Entry 4A0H (X-ray diffraction, 2.81 A resolution); this record covers chains A and B.

Chain A (and B):
Protein: Adenosylmethionine-8-amino-7-oxononanoate aminotransferase
Source organism: Arabidopsis thaliana
Notes: chain B of this document is another copy of the same molecule, construct and numbering; everything in this record applies to it too
UniProtKB: B0F481 (B0F481_ARATH); residues 1-811 here correspond to UniProt positions 23-833 (UniProt number = residue number + 22)
Chain sequence (831 residues; row label = number of the first residue in the row; numbers below 1 keep their minus sign (Gly-19 is residue -19)):
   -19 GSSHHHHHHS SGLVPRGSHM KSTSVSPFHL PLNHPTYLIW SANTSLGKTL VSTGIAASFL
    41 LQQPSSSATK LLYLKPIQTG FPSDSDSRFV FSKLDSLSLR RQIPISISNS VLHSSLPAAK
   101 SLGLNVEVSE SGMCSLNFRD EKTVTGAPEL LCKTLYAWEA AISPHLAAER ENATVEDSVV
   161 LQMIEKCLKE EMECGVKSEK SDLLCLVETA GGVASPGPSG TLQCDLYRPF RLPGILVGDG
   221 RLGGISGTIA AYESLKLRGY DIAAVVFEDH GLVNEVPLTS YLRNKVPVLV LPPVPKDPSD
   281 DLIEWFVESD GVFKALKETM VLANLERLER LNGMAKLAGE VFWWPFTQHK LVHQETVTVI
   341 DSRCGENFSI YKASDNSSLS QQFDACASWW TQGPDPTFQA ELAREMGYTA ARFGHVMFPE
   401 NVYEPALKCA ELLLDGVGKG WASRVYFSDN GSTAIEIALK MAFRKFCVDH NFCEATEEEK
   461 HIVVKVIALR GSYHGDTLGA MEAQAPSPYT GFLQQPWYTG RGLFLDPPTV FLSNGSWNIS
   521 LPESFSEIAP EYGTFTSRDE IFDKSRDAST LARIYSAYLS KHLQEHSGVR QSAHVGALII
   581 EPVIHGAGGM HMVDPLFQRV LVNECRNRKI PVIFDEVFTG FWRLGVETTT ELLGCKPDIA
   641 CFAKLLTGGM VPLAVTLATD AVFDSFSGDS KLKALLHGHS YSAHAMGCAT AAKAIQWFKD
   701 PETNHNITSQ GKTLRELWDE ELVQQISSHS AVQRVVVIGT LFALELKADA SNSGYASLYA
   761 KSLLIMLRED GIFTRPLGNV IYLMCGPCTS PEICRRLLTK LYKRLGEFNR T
Unresolved in the structure: -19 to 6, 43-46, 173-181, 453-461, 525-533, 564-572, 748-760, 808-811 (chain B: -19 to 6, 44-46, 104-111, 173-181, 453-461, 523-533, 565-572, 747-761, 808-811)
Differences from the reference sequence: expression tag (-19 to 0)
Curated features (UniProtKB/Swiss-Prot):
  - binding site (ATP): Ser25 to Leu30, Asp75, Glu188 to Gly191, Glu248, Asp249, Pro496 to Tyr498, Glu523
  - binding site (Mg(2+)): Thr29, Asp66, Glu188
  - binding site (substrate): Thr59
  - binding site ((8S)-8-amino-7-oxononanoate): Trp369, Trp370, Tyr473, Lys644, Gly678, Arg775
  - binding site (pyridoxal 5'-phosphate): Gly431, Ser432, Asp615, His679, Ser680
  - site: Phe326 (Participates in the substrate recognition with KAPA and in a stacking interaction with the adenine ring of SAM)
  - modified residue: Lys644 (N6-(pyridoxal phosphate)lysine)
Covalent attachments: pyridoxal phosphate (PLP) linked to Lys644
Small-molecule neighbours:
  - 7-keto-8-aminopelargonic acid (KAP), molecule 1: Thr24, Thr59, Ala141, Ile142, Ser143, Pro144, Gly191, Ser195, Pro196
  - 7-keto-8-aminopelargonic acid (KAP), molecule 2: Arg221, Leu222, Gly223, Gly224, Ile225, Ser226, Asn254
  - 7-keto-8-aminopelargonic acid (KAP), molecule 3: Phe326, Trp369, Trp370, Tyr473, Asp476, Tyr489, Ala587, Arg775, Pro776, Leu777
  - 7-keto-8-aminopelargonic acid (KAP), molecule 4: Gly678, His679, Ser680
  - pyridoxal phosphate (PLP), molecule 1: Trp370, Asn430, Gly431, Ser432, Tyr473, His474, Gly475, Glu581, Asp615, Val617, Phe618
  - pyridoxal phosphate (PLP), molecule 2: Asp429, Gly678, His679, Ser680
What the authors report for this chain:
  - binding site for 7-keto-8-aminopelargonic acid: Thr24, Thr59, Ala141, Ile142, Ser143, Ser195, Leu222, Gly223, Ile225, Ser226, Phe326, Trp369, Trp370, Tyr473, Ala587, Gly678, His679, Ser680, Arg775, Leu777
  - binding site for l(+)-tartaric acid: Thr24, Lys28, Lys55, Asp66, Gly191
  - conformationally variable residues (side-chain flip): Trp369
  - mutagenesis - F326Y: unchanged catalytic activity
  - mutagenesis - F326Y: increased stability

Chain A / chain B interface:
Pairs across the interface - 371 pairs, chain A then chain B:
  Ala22(A) - Ser226(B)
  Asn23(A) - Leu222(B)
  Asn23(A) - Gly223(B)
  Thr24(A) - Leu222(B)
  His145(A) - Pro257(B)
  Leu146(A) - Leu252(B)
  Gly192(A) - Ser226(B)
  Val193(A) - Ser226(B)  hydrogen bond (backbone-side chain)
  Ala194(A) - Ser226(B)  hydrogen bond (backbone-side chain)
  Ser195(A) - Ser226(B)
  Pro196(A) - Ile225(B)
  Pro196(A) - Pro257(B)  hydrophobic
  Leu202(A) - Ile229(B)  hydrophobic
  Leu202(A) - Tyr261(B)  hydrophobic
  Arg208(A) - Ala391(B)  hydrogen bond (side chain-backbone)
  Arg208(A) - Arg392(B)
  Arg211(A) - Arg392(B)
  Leu222(A) - Asn23(B)
  Leu222(A) - Thr24(B)
  Leu222(A) - Ile142(B)  hydrophobic
  Gly223(A) - Asn23(B)
  Ile225(A) - Pro196(B)
  Ser226(A) - Ala22(B)
  Ser226(A) - Gly192(B)
  Ser226(A) - Val193(B)  hydrogen bond (side chain-backbone)
  Ser226(A) - Ala194(B)  hydrogen bond (side chain-backbone)
  Ser226(A) - Ser195(B)
  Ile229(A) - Leu202(B)  hydrophobic
  Ala230(A) - Ala230(B)
  Ala230(A) - Ala231(B)
  Ala230(A) - Ser234(B)
  Ala231(A) - Ala230(B)
  Glu233(A) - Ser234(B)  hydrogen bond
  Glu233(A) - Arg238(B)  salt bridge
  Glu233(A) - Arg384(B)  salt bridge
  Ser234(A) - Ala230(B)
  Ser234(A) - Glu233(B)  hydrogen bond
  Lys236(A) - Tyr388(B)
  Leu237(A) - Leu237(B)  hydrophobic
  Leu237(A) - Ala391(B)
  Arg238(A) - Glu233(B)  salt bridge
  Arg238(A) - Ala391(B)
  Gly239(A) - Tyr388(B)
  Gly239(A) - Ala391(B)
  Tyr240(A) - Tyr388(B)
  Asp241(A) - Tyr388(B)  hydrogen bond
  Asp241(A) - Arg392(B)  salt bridge
  Leu252(A) - Ile142(B)  hydrophobic
  Leu252(A) - Leu146(B)
  Pro257(A) - His145(B)
  Pro257(A) - Pro196(B)  hydrophobic
  Tyr261(A) - Leu202(B)  hydrophobic
  Tyr261(A) - Arg238(B)
  Tyr261(A) - Arg384(B)
  Arg263(A) - Glu381(B)  salt bridge
  Arg263(A) - Trp697(B)
  Arg263(A) - Thr703(B)
  Arg310(A) - Glu404(B)  salt bridge
  Arg310(A) - Leu407(B)
  Arg310(A) - Lys408(B)
  Arg310(A) - Glu411(B)  salt bridge
  Met314(A) - Val402(B)
  Met314(A) - Tyr403(B)
  Met314(A) - Glu404(B)
  Met314(A) - Leu407(B)  hydrophobic
  Leu317(A) - Leu407(B)  hydrophobic
  Leu317(A) - Glu411(B)
  Ala318(A) - Val402(B)  hydrophobic
  Gly319(A) - Arg424(B)  hydrogen bond (backbone-side chain)
  Glu320(A) - Ser423(B)
  Glu320(A) - Arg424(B)  hydrogen bond (backbone-side chain)
  Val321(A) - Ala410(B)  hydrophobic
  Val321(A) - Leu414(B)  hydrophobic
  Val321(A) - Ser423(B)
  Val321(A) - Arg424(B)
  Val321(A) - Val425(B)  hydrogen bond (backbone-backbone)
  Phe322(A) - Phe398(B)  hydrophobic
  Phe322(A) - Asn401(B)
  Phe322(A) - Val402(B)  hydrophobic
  Phe322(A) - Ala406(B)
  Phe322(A) - Leu407(B)
  Phe322(A) - Ala410(B)  hydrophobic
  Phe322(A) - Arg424(B)  hydrogen bond (backbone-side chain)
  Phe322(A) - Val425(B)
  Phe322(A) - Phe427(B)  hydrophobic
  Trp323(A) - Val425(B)  hydrogen bond (backbone-backbone)
  Trp323(A) - Tyr426(B)
  Trp323(A) - Met441(B)  hydrophobic
  Trp323(A) - Ala658(B)  hydrophobic
  Trp323(A) - Val662(B)
  Trp323(A) - Phe663(B)  hydrophobic
  Trp323(A) - Phe666(B)  hydrophobic
  Trp324(A) - Phe398(B)  hydrogen bond (side chain-backbone)
  Trp324(A) - Pro399(B)
  Trp324(A) - Glu400(B)
  Trp324(A) - Asn401(B)  hydrogen bond (side chain-backbone)
  Trp324(A) - Tyr426(B)
  Pro325(A) - Phe398(B)
  Pro325(A) - Pro399(B)
  Pro325(A) - Tyr426(B)
  Pro325(A) - His677(B)
  Pro325(A) - Gly678(B)
  Pro325(A) - Ser682(B)
  Phe326(A) - Leu675(B)  hydrogen bond (backbone-backbone)
  Phe326(A) - Leu676(B)
  Phe326(A) - His677(B)
  Phe326(A) - Gly678(B)
  Thr327(A) - Pro399(B)
  Thr327(A) - Ala674(B)
  Gln328(A) - Phe666(B)  hydrogen bond (side chain-backbone)
  Gln328(A) - Ser667(B)
  Gln328(A) - Gly668(B)  hydrogen bond (side chain-backbone)
  Gln328(A) - Ser670(B)
  Gln328(A) - Lys673(B)
  Gln328(A) - Ala674(B)
  His329(A) - Arg424(B)
  His329(A) - Phe663(B)
  Lys330(A) - Ser667(B)
  Lys330(A) - Gly668(B)
  Lys330(A) - Asp669(B)  salt bridge
  Leu331(A) - Asp669(B)
  Val332(A) - Glu400(B)
  Thr336(A) - Glu400(B)
  Val337(A) - Glu400(B)
  Thr338(A) - Glu400(B)  hydrogen bond (backbone-backbone)
  Thr338(A) - Asn401(B)  hydrogen bond
  Thr338(A) - Val402(B)  hydrogen bond (backbone-backbone)
  Val339(A) - Val402(B)  hydrophobic
  Ile340(A) - Phe393(B)
  Ile340(A) - Val402(B)  hydrogen bond (backbone-backbone)
  Ile340(A) - Tyr403(B)
  Asp341(A) - Arg392(B)  salt bridge
  Asp341(A) - Phe393(B)
  Ser342(A) - Arg392(B)
  Ser342(A) - Phe393(B)
  Arg343(A) - Ala391(B)
  Arg343(A) - Arg392(B)  hydrogen bond (backbone-backbone)
  Arg343(A) - Phe393(B)
  Arg343(A) - His395(B)  hydrogen bond (side chain-backbone)
  Arg343(A) - Val396(B)
  Phe348(A) - Val396(B)  hydrophobic
  Ser368(A) - His395(B)
  Ser368(A) - Val396(B)
  Ser368(A) - Met397(B)  hydrogen bond (side chain-backbone)
  Trp369(A) - Met397(B)  hydrophobic
  Trp369(A) - Pro399(B)  hydrophobic
  Trp369(A) - His679(B)
  Trp369(A) - Ser680(B)
  Trp369(A) - Ser682(B)
  Thr371(A) - His395(B)
  Thr371(A) - Ser680(B)
  Thr371(A) - Tyr681(B)
  Gln372(A) - His395(B)
  Gln379(A) - Ala390(B)  hydrogen bond (side chain-backbone)
  Gln379(A) - Ala391(B)  hydrogen bond (side chain-backbone)
  Gln379(A) - Gly394(B)
  Glu381(A) - Arg263(B)  salt bridge
  Ala383(A) - Gly387(B)
  Ala383(A) - Ala390(B)  hydrophobic
  Ala383(A) - Ala391(B)
  Arg384(A) - Glu233(B)  salt bridge
  Arg384(A) - Tyr261(B)
  Met386(A) - Met686(B)  hydrophobic
  Gly387(A) - Ala383(B)
  Tyr388(A) - Lys236(B)
  Tyr388(A) - Gly239(B)
  Tyr388(A) - Tyr240(B)
  Tyr388(A) - Asp241(B)  hydrogen bond
  Ala390(A) - Gln379(B)  hydrogen bond (backbone-side chain)
  Ala390(A) - Ala383(B)  hydrophobic
  Ala390(A) - Met650(B)
  Ala391(A) - Arg208(B)  hydrogen bond (backbone-side chain)
  Ala391(A) - Leu237(B)
  Ala391(A) - Arg238(B)
  Ala391(A) - Gly239(B)
  Ala391(A) - Gln379(B)  hydrogen bond (backbone-side chain)
  Ala391(A) - Ala383(B)
  Arg392(A) - Arg208(B)
  Arg392(A) - Arg211(B)
  Arg392(A) - Asp241(B)  salt bridge
  Arg392(A) - Asp341(B)  salt bridge
  Arg392(A) - Ser342(B)
  Arg392(A) - Arg343(B)  hydrogen bond (backbone-backbone)
  Phe393(A) - Ile340(B)
  Phe393(A) - Asp341(B)
  Phe393(A) - Ser342(B)
  Phe393(A) - Arg343(B)
  Gly394(A) - Gln379(B)
  Gly394(A) - Met650(B)
  His395(A) - Arg343(B)  hydrogen bond (backbone-side chain)
  His395(A) - Ser368(B)
  His395(A) - Thr371(B)
  His395(A) - Gln372(B)
  His395(A) - Gly649(B)
  Val396(A) - Arg343(B)
  Val396(A) - Phe348(B)  hydrophobic
  Val396(A) - Ser368(B)
  Met397(A) - Ser368(B)  hydrogen bond (backbone-side chain)
  Met397(A) - Trp369(B)
  Met397(A) - Phe773(B)  hydrophobic
  Met397(A) - Arg775(B)
  Phe398(A) - Phe322(B)  hydrophobic
  Phe398(A) - Trp324(B)
  Phe398(A) - Pro325(B)
  Pro399(A) - Trp324(B)
  Pro399(A) - Pro325(B)
  Pro399(A) - Thr327(B)
  Pro399(A) - Trp369(B)  hydrophobic
  Pro399(A) - Arg775(B)
  Glu400(A) - Trp324(B)
  Glu400(A) - Val332(B)
  Glu400(A) - Thr336(B)
  Glu400(A) - Val337(B)
  Glu400(A) - Thr338(B)  hydrogen bond (backbone-backbone)
  Glu400(A) - Arg775(B)  salt bridge
  Asn401(A) - Phe322(B)
  Asn401(A) - Trp324(B)  hydrogen bond (backbone-side chain)
  Asn401(A) - Thr338(B)  hydrogen bond
  Asn401(A) - Phe773(B)
  Val402(A) - Met314(B)  hydrophobic
  Val402(A) - Ala318(B)  hydrophobic
  Val402(A) - Phe322(B)  hydrophobic
  Val402(A) - Thr338(B)  hydrogen bond (backbone-backbone)
  Val402(A) - Val339(B)  hydrophobic
  Val402(A) - Ile340(B)  hydrogen bond (backbone-backbone)
  Tyr403(A) - Met314(B)
  Tyr403(A) - Ile340(B)
  Glu404(A) - Arg310(B)  salt bridge
  Glu404(A) - Met314(B)
  Ala406(A) - Phe322(B)
  Leu407(A) - Arg310(B)
  Leu407(A) - Met314(B)  hydrophobic
  Leu407(A) - Leu317(B)  hydrophobic
  Leu407(A) - Phe322(B)
  Lys408(A) - Arg310(B)
  Ala410(A) - Val321(B)  hydrophobic
  Ala410(A) - Phe322(B)  hydrophobic
  Glu411(A) - Arg310(B)  salt bridge
  Glu411(A) - Leu317(B)
  Leu414(A) - Val321(B)  hydrophobic
  Ser423(A) - Glu320(B)
  Ser423(A) - Val321(B)
  Arg424(A) - Gly319(B)  hydrogen bond (side chain-backbone)
  Arg424(A) - Glu320(B)  hydrogen bond (side chain-backbone)
  Arg424(A) - Val321(B)
  Arg424(A) - Phe322(B)  hydrogen bond (side chain-backbone)
  Arg424(A) - His329(B)
  Val425(A) - Val321(B)  hydrogen bond (backbone-backbone)
  Val425(A) - Phe322(B)
  Val425(A) - Trp323(B)  hydrogen bond (backbone-backbone)
  Tyr426(A) - Trp323(B)
  Tyr426(A) - Trp324(B)
  Tyr426(A) - Pro325(B)
  Tyr426(A) - Phe326(B)
  Phe427(A) - Phe322(B)  hydrophobic
  Asp429(A) - Asn430(B)  hydrogen bond
  Asn430(A) - Asp429(B)  hydrogen bond
  Asn430(A) - Thr433(B)
  Asn430(A) - His679(B)  hydrogen bond
  Ser432(A) - His679(B)  hydrogen bond
  Thr433(A) - Asn430(B)
  Glu436(A) - Thr477(B)
  Glu436(A) - Leu478(B)  hydrogen bond (side chain-backbone)
  Lys440(A) - Asp476(B)  hydrogen bond (side chain-backbone)
  Lys440(A) - Met481(B)
  Lys440(A) - Gln494(B)  hydrogen bond (side chain-backbone)
  Met441(A) - Trp323(B)  hydrophobic
  Phe443(A) - Pro496(B)  hydrophobic
  Phe443(A) - Trp497(B)  hydrophobic
  Arg444(A) - Leu493(B)  hydrogen bond (side chain-backbone)
  Cys447(A) - Phe492(B)  hydrophobic
  Phe452(A) - Phe492(B)
  Val464(A) - Pro496(B)  hydrophobic
  Val464(A) - Trp497(B)  hydrogen bond (backbone-side chain)
  Asp476(A) - Lys440(B)  hydrogen bond (backbone-side chain)
  Asp476(A) - Leu676(B)
  Asp476(A) - His677(B)
  Asp476(A) - Gly678(B)  hydrogen bond (side chain-backbone)
  Thr477(A) - Glu436(B)
  Thr477(A) - Thr477(B)
  Leu478(A) - Glu436(B)  hydrogen bond (backbone-side chain)
  Leu478(A) - Leu478(B)  hydrophobic
  Leu478(A) - Gly479(B)
  Leu478(A) - Arg501(B)
  Gly479(A) - Leu478(B)
  Met481(A) - Lys440(B)
  Glu482(A) - Trp497(B)
  Glu482(A) - Arg501(B)  salt bridge
  Pro488(A) - Leu676(B)
  Phe492(A) - Ile462(B)
  Leu493(A) - Arg444(B)  hydrogen bond (backbone-side chain)
  Leu493(A) - Leu672(B)
  Gln494(A) - Lys440(B)
  Gln494(A) - Leu672(B)
  Gln494(A) - Ala674(B)
  Gln494(A) - Leu676(B)  hydrogen bond (side chain-backbone)
  Gln495(A) - Lys440(B)
  Pro496(A) - Phe443(B)  hydrophobic
  Pro496(A) - Val464(B)  hydrophobic
  Trp497(A) - Phe443(B)  hydrophobic
  Trp497(A) - Val464(B)  hydrogen bond (side chain-backbone)
  Trp497(A) - Glu482(B)
  Trp497(A) - Arg501(B)
  Arg501(A) - Trp497(B)
  Arg501(A) - Arg501(B)
  Lys644(A) - Ser680(B)
  Lys644(A) - Tyr681(B)  hydrogen bond (backbone-side chain)
  Thr647(A) - Tyr681(B)  hydrogen bond
  Gly649(A) - His395(B)
  Gly649(A) - Tyr681(B)  hydrogen bond (backbone-side chain)
  Met650(A) - Ala390(B)
  Met650(A) - Gly394(B)
  Met650(A) - Tyr681(B)
  Val651(A) - Val651(B)  hydrophobic
  Val651(A) - Tyr681(B)
  Pro652(A) - Tyr681(B)  hydrophobic
  Pro652(A) - His684(B)
  Ala658(A) - Trp323(B)  hydrophobic
  Val662(A) - Trp323(B)
  Phe663(A) - Trp323(B)  hydrophobic
  Phe663(A) - His329(B)
  Phe666(A) - Trp323(B)  hydrophobic
  Phe666(A) - Gln328(B)  hydrogen bond (backbone-side chain)
  Ser667(A) - Gln328(B)
  Ser667(A) - Lys330(B)
  Gly668(A) - Gln328(B)  hydrogen bond (backbone-side chain)
  Gly668(A) - Lys330(B)
  Asp669(A) - Lys330(B)  salt bridge
  Asp669(A) - Leu331(B)
  Ser670(A) - Gln328(B)
  Leu672(A) - Gln494(B)
  Lys673(A) - Gln328(B)
  Ala674(A) - Thr327(B)
  Ala674(A) - Gln328(B)
  Ala674(A) - Gln494(B)  hydrogen bond (backbone-side chain)
  Leu675(A) - Phe326(B)  hydrogen bond (backbone-backbone)
  Leu675(A) - Gln494(B)
  Leu676(A) - Phe326(B)
  Leu676(A) - Asp476(B)
  Leu676(A) - Pro488(B)
  Leu676(A) - Gln494(B)  hydrogen bond (backbone-side chain)
  His677(A) - Pro325(B)
  His677(A) - Phe326(B)
  His677(A) - Asp476(B)  hydrogen bond (side chain-backbone)
  Gly678(A) - Pro325(B)
  Gly678(A) - Phe326(B)
  Gly678(A) - Asp476(B)  hydrogen bond (backbone-side chain)
  His679(A) - Trp369(B)
  His679(A) - Asn430(B)
  His679(A) - Ser432(B)  hydrogen bond
  Ser680(A) - Trp369(B)
  Ser680(A) - Thr371(B)
  Ser680(A) - Lys644(B)
  Tyr681(A) - Thr371(B)
  Tyr681(A) - Lys644(B)  hydrogen bond (side chain-backbone)
  Tyr681(A) - Thr647(B)  hydrogen bond
  Tyr681(A) - Gly649(B)  hydrogen bond (side chain-backbone)
  Tyr681(A) - Met650(B)
  Tyr681(A) - Val651(B)
  Tyr681(A) - Pro652(B)  hydrophobic
  Ser682(A) - Pro325(B)
  Ser682(A) - Trp369(B)
  His684(A) - Pro652(B)
  Met686(A) - Met386(B)  hydrophobic
  Trp697(A) - Arg263(B)
  Thr703(A) - Arg263(B)
  Phe773(A) - Met397(B)  hydrophobic
  Phe773(A) - Asn401(B)
  Arg775(A) - Met397(B)
  Arg775(A) - Pro399(B)
  Arg775(A) - Glu400(B)  salt bridge
Also at the interface, not in a pair above, chain A (160 interface residues in all): Ser143, Asp219, Ala315, Cys366, Leu439, Tyr489, Lys671
Also at the interface, not in a pair above, chain B (163 interface residues in all): Ser143, Asp219, Ala315, Cys366, Leu439, Cys447, Lys465, Ala483, Tyr489, Gln495, Lys671

In short:
160 residues of chain A and 163 residues of chain B are in contact, with 73 hydrogen bonds and 19 salt
bridges. Polar contacts include Glu233(A)-Arg238(B), Glu233(A)-Arg384(B) and Asp241(A)-Arg392(B). From the
paper: a binding site for 7-keto-8-aminopelargonic acid at Thr24(A), Thr59(A) and Ala141(A) among others;
F326Y of chain A increases stability.
Both chains are Adenosylmethionine-8-amino-7-oxononanoate aminotransferase (Arabidopsis thaliana). Entry 4A0H
(Structure of bifunctional DAPA aminotransferase-DTB synthetase from Arabidopsis thaliana bound to 7-keto
8-amino pelargonic acid (KAPA)) was determined by X-ray diffraction, deposited together with 4A0F, 4A0G and
4A0R.
